PDB entry 6L9L | X-ray diffraction, 2.40 A resolution | chains A and B of the 4 polymer chains in the assembly

== Chain A ==
Molecule: H2-Ld a1a2
Source organism: Homo sapiens
Chain sequence (175 residues; numbered 1 to 175; the number before each row is that of its first residue):
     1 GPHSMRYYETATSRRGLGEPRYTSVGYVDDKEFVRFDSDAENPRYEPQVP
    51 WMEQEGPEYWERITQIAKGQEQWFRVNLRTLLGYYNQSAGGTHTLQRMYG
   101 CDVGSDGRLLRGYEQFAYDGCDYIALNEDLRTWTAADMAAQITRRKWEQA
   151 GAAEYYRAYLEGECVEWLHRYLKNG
Cystine bridges: Cys101-Cys164

== Chain B ==
Molecule: Ser-pro-ser-tyr-ala-tyr-his-gln-phe
Source organism: Homo sapiens
Chain sequence (9 residues; numbered 1 to 9; the number before each row is that of its first residue):
     1 SPSYAYHQF

== Chain A / chain B interface ==
Residue-residue contacts (47):
  Met5(A) - Ser1(B)
  Tyr7(A) - Ser1(B)  hydrogen bond (side chain-backbone)
  Tyr7(A) - Pro2(B)
  Tyr45(A) - Pro2(B)
  Arg62(A) - Ser1(B)  hydrogen bond
  Ile63(A) - Ser1(B)
  Ile63(A) - Pro2(B)
  Ile66(A) - Pro2(B)
  Gly69(A) - Tyr4(B)
  Gln70(A) - Ser3(B)
  Gln70(A) - Tyr4(B)
  Gln70(A) - Ala5(B)  hydrogen bond (side chain-backbone)
  Trp73(A) - Tyr4(B)  hydrophobic
  Trp73(A) - Ala5(B)
  Trp73(A) - Tyr6(B)
  Trp73(A) - His7(B)  hydrogen bond (side chain-backbone)
  Trp73(A) - Gln8(B)
  Trp73(A) - Phe9(B)  hydrophobic
  Val76(A) - Gln8(B)
  Asn77(A) - Gln8(B)
  Asn77(A) - Phe9(B)  hydrogen bond (side chain-backbone)
  Thr80(A) - Phe9(B)
  Leu81(A) - Phe9(B)  hydrophobic
  Tyr84(A) - Phe9(B)  hydrogen bond (side chain-backbone)
  Leu95(A) - Phe9(B)  hydrophobic
  Arg97(A) - Ser3(B)  hydrogen bond (side chain-backbone)
  Arg97(A) - Ala5(B)
  Tyr99(A) - Pro2(B)
  Tyr99(A) - Ser3(B)  hydrogen bond (side chain-backbone)
  Phe116(A) - Phe9(B)  hydrophobic
  Thr143(A) - Phe9(B)  hydrogen bond (side chain-backbone)
  Lys146(A) - Gln8(B)
  Lys146(A) - Phe9(B)  hydrogen bond (side chain-backbone)
  Trp147(A) - His7(B)
  Trp147(A) - Gln8(B)  hydrogen bond (side chain-backbone)
  Trp147(A) - Phe9(B)  hydrophobic
  Ala150(A) - His7(B)
  Ala152(A) - His7(B)
  Tyr155(A) - Tyr4(B)  hydrogen bond (side chain-backbone)
  Tyr155(A) - Ala5(B)
  Tyr155(A) - Tyr6(B)
  Tyr155(A) - His7(B)
  Tyr156(A) - Ala5(B)  hydrogen bond (side chain-backbone)
  Tyr159(A) - Ser1(B)  hydrogen bond (side chain-backbone)
  Tyr159(A) - Ser3(B)
  Trp167(A) - Ser1(B)
  Tyr171(A) - Ser1(B)  hydrogen bond (side chain-backbone)
Also at the interface, not in a pair above, chain A (32 interface residues in all): Glu9, Tyr59, Tyr123, Gly151
The authors on this interface:
  - residue pairs: Ala5(B)-Trp73(A), Ala5(B)-Arg97(A)

== Summary ==
32 residues of chain A and 9 residues of chain B are in contact, with 15 hydrogen bonds. Among the polar pairs
are Tyr7(A)-Ser1(B), Arg62(A)-Ser1(B) and Gln70(A)-Ala5(B). The paper describes contacts between Ala5(B) and
Trp73(A) and Ala5(B) and Arg97(A).
Chain A is H2-Ld a1a2 and chain B is Ser-pro-ser-tyr-ala-tyr-his-gln-phe, both from Homo sapiens; the
structure, 1D4 TCR recognition of H2-Ld a1a2 A5 Peptide Complexes, was determined by X-ray diffraction,
deposited together with 6L9K, 6L9M and 6L9N.
